PDB entry 8EYT | electron microscopy, 2.80 A resolution | chains A and T of the 21 polymer chains in the assembly

# Chain A
Molecule: 16S rRNA
From: Escherichia coli
Sequence (1415 nucleotides; numbered 1 to 1534; 119 numbers in that range are skipped by the numbering (no residue carries them; nothing is unmodelled there); the number before each row is that of its first residue):
     1 AAAUUGAAGA GUUUGAUCAU GGCUCAGAUU GAACGCUGGC GGCAGGCCUA ACACAUGCAA
    61 GUCGAACGGU AACAGGAAGA AGCUUGCUUC UUUGCUGACG AGUGGCGGAC GGGUGAGUAA
   121 UGUCUGGGAA ACUGCCUGAU GGAGGGGGAU AACUACUGGA AACGGUAGCU AAUACCGCAU
   181 AACGUCGCAA GACCAAAGAG GGGGACCUUC GGGCCUCUUG CCAUCGGAUG UGCCCAGAUG
   241 GGAUUAGCUA GUAGGUGGGG UAACGGCUCA CCUAGGCGAC GAUCCCUAGC UGGUCUGAGA
   301 GGAUGACCAG CCACACUGGA ACUGAGACAC GGUCCAGACU CCUACGGGAG GCAGCAGUGG
   361 GGAAUAUUGC ACAAUGGGCG CAAGCCUGAU GCAGCCAUGC CGCGUGUAUG AAGAAGGCCU
   421 UCGGGUUGUA AAGUACUUUC AGCGGGGAGG AAGGGAGUAA AGUUAAUACC UUUGCUCAUU
   481 GACGUUACCC GCAGAAGAAG CACCGGCUAA CUCCGUGCCA GCAGCCGCGG UAAUACGGAG
   541 GGUGCAAGCG UUAAUCGGAA UUACUGGGCG UAAAGCGCAC GCAGGCGGUU UGUUAAGUCA
   601 GAUGUGAAAU CCCCGGGCUC AACCUGGGAA CUGCAUCUGA UACUGGCAAG CUUGAGUCUC
   661 GUAGAGGGGG GUAGAAUUCC AGGUGUAGCG GUGAAAUGCG UAGAGAUCUG GAGGAAUACC
   721 GGUGGCGAAG GCGGCCCCCU GGACGAAGAC UGACGCUCAG GUGCGAAAGC GUGGGGAGCA
   781 AACAGGAUU
   794 ACCCUGGUAG UCCACGCCGU AAACGAUGUC GACUUGGAGG UUGUGCCCUU GAGGCGUGGC
   854 UUCCGGAGCU AACGCGUUAA GUCGACCGCC UGGGGAGUAC GGCCGCAAGG UUAAAACUCA
   914 AAUGAAUUGA CGGGGGCCCG CACAAGCGGU GGAGCAUGUG GUUUAAUUCG AUGCAACGCG
   974 AAGAACCUUA CCUGGUCUUG ACAUCCACGG AAGUUUUCAG AGAUGAGAAU GUGCCUUCGG
  1034 GAACCGUGAG ACAGGUGCUG CAUGGCUGUC GUCAGCUCGU GUUGUGAAAU GUUGGGUUAA
  1094 GUCCCGCAAC GAGCGCAACC CUUAUCCUUU GUUGCCAGCG GUCCGGCCGG GAACUCAAAG
  1154 GAGACUGCCA GUGAUAAACU GGAGGAAGGU GGGGAUGACG UCAAGUCAUC AUGGCCCUUA
  1214 CGACCAGGGC UACACACGUG CUACAAUGGC GCAUACAAAG AGAAGCGACC UCGCGAGAGC
  1274 AAGCGGACCU CAUAAAGUGC GUCGUAGUCC GGAUUGGAGU CUGCAACUCG ACUCCAUGAA
  1334 GUCGGAAUCG CUAGUAAUCG UGGAUCAGAA UGCCACGGUG AAUACGUUCC CGGGCCUU
  1507 AACCGUAGGG GAACCUGCGG UUGGAUCA
Reported in the primary citation:
  - conformationally variable residues (side-chain flip): A1519

# Chain T
Molecule: 30S ribosomal protein S20
From: Escherichia coli
UniProt: C3TRH7 (C3TRH7_ECOLX); numbering as in UniProt (aligned over 1-87)
Sequence (87 residues; each row starts with the number of its first residue):
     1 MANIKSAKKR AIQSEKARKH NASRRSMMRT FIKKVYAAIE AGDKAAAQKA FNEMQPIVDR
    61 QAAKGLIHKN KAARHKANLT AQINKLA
Unresolved in the structure: 1

# How chain A and chain T interact
Contacting residue pairs - 59 pairs, chain A then chain T:
  A60(A) - Ile4(T)  sugar contact
  G61(A) - Ser6(T)  base contact
  A101(A) - Lys5(T)  salt bridge to the phosphate
  G102(A) - Lys5(T)  salt bridge to the phosphate
  G104(A) - Lys9(T)  hydrogen bond to the base
  G104(A) - Gln13(T)  hydrogen bond to the phosphate
  G104(A) - Lys16(T)  salt bridge to the phosphate
  G105(A) - Gln13(T)  phosphate contact
  C106(A) - Arg10(T)  base contact
  G107(A) - Ser6(T)  base contact
  G107(A) - Arg10(T)  hydrogen bond to the base
  G108(A) - Arg10(T)  base contact
  C132(A) - His68(T)  phosphate contact
  C132(A) - Asn70(T)  phosphate contact
  C175(A) - His20(T)  phosphate contact
  C176(A) - His20(T)  salt bridge to the phosphate
  C176(A) - Arg24(T)  salt bridge to the phosphate
  G177(A) - Arg24(T)  salt bridge to the phosphate
  G177(A) - Arg60(T)  salt bridge to the phosphate
  C178(A) - Arg60(T)  salt bridge to the phosphate
  G184(A) - Lys69(T)  hydrogen bond to the sugar
  U185(A) - Ala73(T)  phosphate contact
  U185(A) - Lys76(T)  hydrogen bond to the base
  C186(A) - Ala77(T)  phosphate contact
  C186(A) - Thr80(T)  sugar contact
  G187(A) - Ala77(T)  phosphate contact
  A192(A) - Gln55(T)  hydrogen bond to the sugar
  C193(A) - Gln55(T)  sugar contact
  C193(A) - Pro56(T)  phosphate contact
  C193(A) - Asp59(T)  hydrogen bond to the sugar
  C194(A) - Asp59(T)  sugar contact
  C194(A) - Arg60(T)  salt bridge to the phosphate
  C194(A) - Ala63(T)  sugar contact
  A195(A) - Arg60(T)  salt bridge to the phosphate
  A195(A) - Lys64(T)  phosphate contact
  A196(A) - Lys64(T)  salt bridge to the phosphate
  U224(A) - Lys69(T)  salt bridge to the phosphate
  G258(A) - Gln82(T)  sugar contact
  G259(A) - Tyr36(T)  hydrogen bond to the phosphate
  G260(A) - His75(T)  phosphate contact
  U261(A) - Lys71(T)  salt bridge to the phosphate
  U261(A) - Arg74(T)  salt bridge to the phosphate
  A262(A) - His68(T)  sugar contact
  A262(A) - Asn70(T)  hydrogen bond to the sugar
  A263(A) - Asn70(T)  phosphate contact
  A263(A) - Arg74(T)  salt bridge to the phosphate
  C322(A) - Arg18(T)  sugar contact
  U323(A) - Ala17(T)  phosphate contact
  U323(A) - Asn21(T)  hydrogen bond to the phosphate
  U323(A) - Arg25(T)  salt bridge to the phosphate
  G324(A) - Asn21(T)  hydrogen bond to the phosphate
  G331(A) - Asn3(T)  hydrogen bond to the sugar
  G331(A) - Ile4(T)  base contact
  G332(A) - Ala2(T)  phosphate contact
  G332(A) - Asn3(T)  hydrogen bond to the phosphate
  G332(A) - Ile4(T)  hydrogen bond to the phosphate
  G332(A) - Ala7(T)  phosphate contact
  U333(A) - Ala2(T)  hydrogen bond to the phosphate
  G351(A) - Asn3(T)  phosphate contact
Other interface residues (no listed pair), chain A (41 interface residues in all): U103, A131, U133, G350
Other interface residues (no listed pair), chain T (38 interface residues in all): Ala11, Ser14, Asn78, Lys85

# In short
The interface between chain A and chain T involves 41 residues on one side and 38 on the other; the contacts
include 15 hydrogen bonds and 16 salt bridges. Polar pairs include G104(A)-Lys9(T), G107(A)-Arg10(T) and
U185(A)-Lys76(T). The paper reports conformational variability at A1519(A).
Chain A is 16S rRNA and chain T is 30S ribosomal protein S20, both from Escherichia coli; the structure,
30S_delta_ksgA+KsgA complex, was determined by electron microscopy, deposited together with 8EYQ.
